PDB entry 3C6E | X-ray diffraction, 2.60 A resolution | chains A and C

Chain A:
Name: Envelope protein E
From: Dengue virus 2 Thailand/16681/84
UniProt: O09234 (O09234_DEN26); residues 1-394 here correspond to UniProt positions 281-674 (UniProt number = residue number + 280)
Chain sequence (402 residues; row label = number of the first residue in the row; numbers below 1 keep their minus sign (Gly-7 is residue -7)):
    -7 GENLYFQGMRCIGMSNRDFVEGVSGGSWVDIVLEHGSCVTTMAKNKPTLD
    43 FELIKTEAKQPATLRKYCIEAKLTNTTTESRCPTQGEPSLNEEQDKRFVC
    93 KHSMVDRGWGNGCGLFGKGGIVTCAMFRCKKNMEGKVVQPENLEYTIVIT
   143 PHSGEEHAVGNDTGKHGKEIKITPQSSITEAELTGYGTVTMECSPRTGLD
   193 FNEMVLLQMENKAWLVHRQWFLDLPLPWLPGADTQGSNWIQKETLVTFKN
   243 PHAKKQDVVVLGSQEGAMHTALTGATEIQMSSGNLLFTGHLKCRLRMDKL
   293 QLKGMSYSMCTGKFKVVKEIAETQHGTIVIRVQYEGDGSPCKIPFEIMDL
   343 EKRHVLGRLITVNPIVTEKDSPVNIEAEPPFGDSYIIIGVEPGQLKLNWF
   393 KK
Disordered / not traced: -7 to -4, 151-155, 190, 194, 327
Cystine bridges: Cys3-Cys30, Cys60-Cys121, Cys74-Cys105, Cys92-Cys116, Cys185-Cys285, Cys302-Cys333
Covalent attachments: N-acetylglucosamine (NAG) linked to Asn67
Sequence notes: expression tag (-7 to 0)

Chain C:
Name: prM
From: Dengue virus
UniProt: O09234 (O09234_DEN26); residues 1-130 here correspond to UniProt positions 115-244 (UniProt number = residue number + 114)
Chain sequence (130 residues; each row starts with the number of its first residue):
     1 FHLTTRNGEPHMIVSRQEKGKSLLFKTEDGVNMCTLMAMDLGELCEDTIT
    51 YKCPLLRQNEPEDIDCWCNSTSTWVTYGTCTTMGEHSTEKSSVALVPHVG
   101 MGLETRTETWMSSEGAWKHVQRIETWILRH
Disordered / not traced: 82-130
Cystine bridges: Cys34-Cys68, Cys45-Cys80, Cys53-Cys66
Sequence notes: engineered mutation Ser87 (Arg201 in O09234), Thr88 (Arg202 in O09234), Ser91 (Arg205 in O09234)
Residues lining bound ligands: 2-acetamido-2-deoxy-alpha-D-glucopyranose (NDG): Leu24, Val31, Met33, Arg57, Asn69, Ser70

Chain A / chain C interface:
Residue-residue contacts - 38 pairs, chain A then chain C:
  Lys64(A) with Glu46(C), salt bridge; Asp47(C), salt bridge
  Leu65(A) with Asp47(C)
  Thr66(A) with Glu46(C)
  Asn67(A) with Glu46(C); Thr48(C), hydrogen bond
  Thr68(A) with Thr48(C), hydrogen bond (backbone-backbone); Ile49(C); Thr50(C), hydrogen bond (backbone-backbone)
  Thr69(A) with Arg6(C); Thr50(C)
  Thr70(A) with Thr50(C), hydrogen bond (backbone-backbone); Trp74(C)
  Glu71(A) with Trp74(C)
  Leu82(A) with Arg6(C)
  Glu84(A) with Arg6(C), salt bridge
  Trp101(A) with Asn59(C)
  Gly102(A) with Leu56(C); Glu60(C); Pro61(C); Glu62(C), hydrogen bond (backbone-backbone); Ile64(C)
  Asn103(A) with Pro54(C); Glu62(C); Ile64(C)
  Gly104(A) with Leu56(C)
  Phe108(A) with Glu62(C)
  His244(A) with Asp63(C), salt bridge
  Ala245(A) with Asp63(C), hydrogen bond (backbone-side chain); Ile64(C), hydrophobic
  Lys246(A) with Tyr51(C); Lys52(C); Pro54(C); Ile64(C)
  Lys247(A) with Asp40(C), salt bridge; Tyr51(C), hydrogen bond; Asp65(C), salt bridge; Tyr77(C), hydrogen bond
Other interface residues (no listed pair), chain C (22 interface residues in all): Ala38, Leu55

In short:
The interface between chain A and chain C involves 19 residues on one side and 22 on the other, with 8
hydrogen bonds and 6 salt bridges. Polar pairs include Lys64(A)-Glu46(C), Lys64(A)-Asp47(C) and
Glu84(A)-Arg6(C). Chain C binds 2-acetamido-2-deoxy-alpha-D-glucopyranose. Covalently linked
N-acetylglucosamine: at Asn67(A).
Chain A is Envelope protein E (Dengue virus 2 Thailand/16681/84) and chain C is prM (Dengue virus); the
structure, Crystal structure of the precursor membrane protein- envelope protein heterodimer from the dengue 2
virus at ..., was determined by X-ray diffraction together with 3C5X and 3C6D from the same study.
